PDB entry 8VCT | electron microscopy, 3.83 A resolution | chains E and F of the 10 polymer chains in the assembly

== Chain E (and F) ==
Molecule: Transposon Tn7 transposition protein TnsC
From: Escherichia coli
Notes: chain F of this document is another copy of the same molecule, construct and numbering; everything in this record applies to it too
UniProt: P05846 (TNSC_ECOLX); residues 1-503 here = UniProt positions 1-503
Sequence (523 residues; row label = number of the first residue in the row):
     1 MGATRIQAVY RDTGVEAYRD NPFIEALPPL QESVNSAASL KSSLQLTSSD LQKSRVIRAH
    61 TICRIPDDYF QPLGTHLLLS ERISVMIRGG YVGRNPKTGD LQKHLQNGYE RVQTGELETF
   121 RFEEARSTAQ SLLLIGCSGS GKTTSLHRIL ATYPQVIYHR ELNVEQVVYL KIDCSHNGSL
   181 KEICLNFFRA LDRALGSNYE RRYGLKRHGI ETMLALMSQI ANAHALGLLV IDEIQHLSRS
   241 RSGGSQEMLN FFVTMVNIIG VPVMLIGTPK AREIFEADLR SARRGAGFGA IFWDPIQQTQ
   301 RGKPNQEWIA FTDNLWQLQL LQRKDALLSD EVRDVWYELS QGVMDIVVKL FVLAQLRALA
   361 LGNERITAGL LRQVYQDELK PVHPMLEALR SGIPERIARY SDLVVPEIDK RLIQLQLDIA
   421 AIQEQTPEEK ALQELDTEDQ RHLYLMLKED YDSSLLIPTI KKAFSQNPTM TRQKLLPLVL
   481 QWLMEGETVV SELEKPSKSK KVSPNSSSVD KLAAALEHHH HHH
Not modelled in the structure: 1-2, 486-523 (chain F: 1-3, 486-523)
Construct notes: engineered mutation Gly-2 (Ser in P05846); expression tag (504-523)
Ion coordination: Mg2+: Thr-143, Glu-233 (together with ADP)
Small-molecule neighbours: ADP (adenosine-5'-diphosphate): Pro-66, Asp-67, Tyr-69, Phe-70, Gln-71, Ser-138, Gly-139, Ser-140, Gly-141, Lys-142, Thr-143, Thr-144, Glu-233, Met-344, Asp-345

== How chain E and chain F interact ==
Pairs across the interface (49; chain E residue first):
  Val-34(E) / Ser-54(F)
  Gly-74(E) / Ala-420(F)
  Thr-75(E) / Leu-417(F)
  Leu-77(E) / Glu-424(F)
  Leu-78(E) / Gln-416(F)
  Leu-78(E) / Leu-417(F)  hydrophobic
  Glu-81(E) / His-60(F)  salt bridge
  Gln-102(E) / Arg-5(F)  hydrogen bond (side chain-backbone)
  Leu-105(E) / Ile-6(F)  hydrophobic
  Gln-106(E) / Gln-7(F)
  Tyr-109(E) / Ile-6(F)  hydrophobic
  Tyr-109(E) / Gln-7(F)
  Tyr-109(E) / Val-9(F)
  Tyr-109(E) / Ala-26(F)  hydrogen bond (side chain-backbone)
  Gln-113(E) / Val-9(F)  hydrogen bond (side chain-backbone)
  Gln-113(E) / Arg-11(F)
  Gln-113(E) / Ala-26(F)
  Gln-113(E) / Leu-27(F)
  Thr-114(E) / Arg-11(F)
  Glu-118(E) / Gln-31(F)
  Glu-118(E) / Asn-35(F)
  Thr-119(E) / Gln-31(F)
  Thr-119(E) / Asn-35(F)
  Thr-119(E) / Ser-39(F)  hydrogen bond
  Phe-120(E) / Thr-152(F)
  Arg-121(E) / Ala-151(F)
  Phe-122(E) / Ile-6(F)  hydrophobic
  Phe-122(E) / Ala-151(F)  hydrogen bond (backbone-backbone)
  Phe-122(E) / Thr-152(F)
  Phe-122(E) / Pro-154(F)
  Glu-123(E) / Ala-151(F)
  Arg-283(E) / Asp-173(F)  salt bridge
  Ala-290(E) / Ile-413(F)
  Phe-292(E) / Lys-410(F)
  Glu-307(E) / Ala-421(F)
  Gln-317(E) / Leu-445(F)
  Gln-317(E) / Lys-448(F)
  Ala-326(E) / His-442(F)
  Leu-327(E) / His-442(F)
  Met-446(E) / Met-446(F)  hydrophobic
  Glu-449(E) / His-442(F)  salt bridge
  Asp-450(E) / Gln-473(F)
  Asp-450(E) / Leu-476(F)
  Tyr-451(E) / Gln-473(F)  hydrogen bond (side chain-backbone)
  Gln-473(E) / Asp-450(F)
  Gln-473(E) / Tyr-451(F)  hydrogen bond
  Leu-476(E) / Leu-480(F)  hydrophobic
  Pro-477(E) / Gln-481(F)
  Leu-480(E) / Pro-477(F)  hydrophobic
Other interface residues (no listed pair), chain E (43 interface residues in all): Ala-38, Thr-47, Val-85, Val-112, Ser-127, Arg-284, Arg-301, Gln-306, Lys-324, Lys-474
Other interface residues (no listed pair), chain F (49 interface residues in all): Ala-8, Glu-25, Pro-29, Val-56, Ile-57, Asp-68, His-147, Arg-148, Tyr-169, Asn-186, Arg-357, Gln-423, Gln-433, Glu-449, Met-484

== Summary ==
The interface between chain E and chain F involves 43 residues on one side and 49 on the other, with 7
hydrogen bonds and 3 salt bridges. Polar pairs include Glu-81(E)/His-60(F), Arg-283(E)/Asp-173(F) and
Glu-449(E)/His-442(F). Bound to chain E: ADP.
Both chains are Transposon Tn7 transposition protein TnsC (Escherichia coli). Entry 8VCT (CyoEM structure of
the TnsC(1-503)-TnsD(1-318)-DNA complex in a 6:2:1 stoichiometry from E. coli Tn7 bound to ...) was determined
by electron microscopy, deposited together with 8GLU, 8GLW, 8GLX and 8VCJ.
